PDB entry 7XIG | X-ray diffraction, 2.25 A resolution | chains A and B

== Chain A (and B) ==
Protein: Polyamine aminopropyltransferase
From: Pyrobaculum calidifontis
Notes: EC 2.5.1.16; chain B of this document is another copy of the same molecule, construct and numbering; everything in this record applies to it too
UniProtKB: A3MU81 (SPEE_PYRCJ); residues 1-289 here = UniProt positions 1-289
Chain sequence (309 residues; each row starts with the number of its first residue; numbers below 1 keep their minus sign (Met-19 is residue -19)):
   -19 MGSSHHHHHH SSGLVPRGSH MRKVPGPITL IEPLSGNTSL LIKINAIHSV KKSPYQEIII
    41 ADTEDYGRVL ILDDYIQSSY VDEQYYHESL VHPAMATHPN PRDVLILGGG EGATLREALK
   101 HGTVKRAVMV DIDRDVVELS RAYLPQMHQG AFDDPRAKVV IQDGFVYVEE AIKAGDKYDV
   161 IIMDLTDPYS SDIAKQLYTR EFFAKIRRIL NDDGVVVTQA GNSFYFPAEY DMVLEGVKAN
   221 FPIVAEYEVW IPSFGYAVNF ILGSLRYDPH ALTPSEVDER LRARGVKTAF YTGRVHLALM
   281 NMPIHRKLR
Unresolved in the structure: -19 to 3 (chain B: -19 to 1)
Differences from the reference sequence: initiating methionine (-19); expression tag (-18 to 0)
Ligand contacts:
  - 5'-deoxy-5'-methylthioadenosine (MTA): Gln36, Leu50, Leu52, Gln57, Gly88, Gly89, Gly90, Glu91, Val110, Asp111, Ile112, Asp113, Val116, Gln142, Asp143, Gly144, Asp164, Leu165, Thr166, Ile173, Ala174, Leu177
  - spermine (SPM): Glu12, Pro13, Leu14, Leu20, Tyr55, Ile56, Gln57, Ser58, Tyr66, His67, Glu91, Thr94, Asp164, Leu165, Thr166, Asp167, Tyr169, Gln199, Phe234, Tyr236
Curated features (UniProtKB/Swiss-Prot):
  - active site: Asp164 (Proton acceptor)
  - binding site (S-methyl-5'-thioadenosine): Gln36, Asp111, Asp143, Gly144
  - binding site (spermidine): His67, Glu91
From the paper describing this entry:
  - binding site for spermine: Asp167, Tyr236
  - specificity-determining residues: Tyr236 (proposed by the authors, not directly observed)

== Chain A / chain B interface ==
Residue-residue contacts - 99 pairs, chain A then chain B:
  Val4(A) with Gly16(B), hydrogen bond (backbone-backbone)
  Pro5(A) with Gly16(B); Asn17(B); Thr18(B); Ser19(B)
  Ile11(A) with Lys3(B)
  Ser15(A) with Asp45(B), hydrogen bond
  Gly16(A) with Arg2(B); Pro5(B)
  Asn17(A) with Pro5(B); Leu21(B); Ile22(B); Lys23(B), hydrogen bond (backbone-backbone); Glu44(B); Asp45(B)
  Thr18(A) with Pro5(B); Leu21(B); Asp45(B), hydrogen bond; Tyr46(B), hydrogen bond
  Ser19(A) with Lys3(B), hydrogen bond (side chain-backbone); Pro5(B); Leu20(B); Leu21(B), hydrogen bond (backbone-backbone)
  Leu20(A) with Thr18(B); Ser19(B); Leu20(B), hydrophobic
  Leu21(A) with Asn17(B); Thr18(B); Ser19(B), hydrogen bond (backbone-backbone); Leu21(B), hydrophobic
  Ile22(A) with Asn17(B)
  Lys23(A) with Asn17(B), hydrogen bond (backbone-backbone)
  Glu44(A) with Asn17(B)
  Asp45(A) with Ser15(B), hydrogen bond; Asn17(B); Thr18(B), hydrogen bond; Tyr205(B); Lys287(B), salt bridge
  Tyr46(A) with Thr18(B), hydrogen bond; Tyr205(B), hydrogen bond
  Asp54(A) with Lys3(B), salt bridge
  Tyr60(A) with Arg289(B), hydrogen bond (backbone-side chain)
  Val61(A) with Phe204(B), hydrophobic; Leu288(B), hydrogen bond (backbone-backbone); Arg289(B)
  Glu63(A) with Arg289(B), salt bridge
  Gln64(A) with Leu288(B); Arg289(B)
  Tyr65(A) with His285(B); Arg286(B), hydrogen bond (side chain-backbone); Leu288(B), hydrophobic
  Arg96(A) with Arg289(B)
  Gln126(A) with Arg289(B), hydrogen bond (backbone-side chain)
  Gln129(A) with Arg289(B)
  Asn202(A) with Trp230(B)
  Phe204(A) with Val61(B), hydrophobic; Pro232(B), hydrophobic
  Tyr205(A) with Asp45(B); Tyr46(B), hydrogen bond; Pro232(B)
  Trp230(A) with Asn202(B); Phe204(B), hydrophobic; Tyr205(B), hydrophobic; Trp230(B); Gly235(B); Tyr236(B), hydrophobic; Ala237(B), hydrophobic; His285(B), hydrogen bond (backbone-side chain)
  Pro232(A) with Phe204(B), hydrophobic; Tyr205(B)
  Tyr236(A) with Trp230(B), hydrophobic
  Ala237(A) with Trp230(B), hydrophobic
  Arg274(A) with Met280(B); Asn281(B), hydrogen bond
  Val275(A) with Pro283(B)
  Leu277(A) with Asn281(B)
  Ala278(A) with Ala278(B); Met282(B), hydrophobic
  Leu279(A) with Met282(B), hydrophobic
  Met280(A) with Arg274(B)
  Asn281(A) with Arg274(B), hydrogen bond; Leu277(B)
  Met282(A) with Ala278(B), hydrophobic; Leu279(B), hydrophobic
  Pro283(A) with Val275(B)
  His285(A) with Tyr65(B); Trp230(B), hydrogen bond (side chain-backbone)
  Arg286(A) with Tyr65(B), hydrogen bond (backbone-side chain)
  Lys287(A) with Asp45(B), salt bridge
  Leu288(A) with Val61(B), hydrogen bond (backbone-backbone); Gln64(B); Tyr65(B), hydrophobic
  Arg289(A) with Tyr60(B), hydrogen bond (side chain-backbone); Val61(B); Glu63(B), salt bridge; Gln64(B); Arg96(B); Gln126(B), hydrogen bond (side chain-backbone); Gln129(B)
Other interface residues (no listed pair), chain A (53 interface residues in all): Pro13, Asp53, Asp62, Val229, Gly235, Ala269, Phe270, Ile284
Other interface residues (no listed pair), chain B (51 interface residues in all): Val4, Asp62, Val229, Ala269, Phe270, Ile284

== In short ==
The interface between chain A and chain B involves 53 residues on one side and 51 on the other, with 26
hydrogen bonds and 5 salt bridges. Polar contacts include Asp45(A)-Lys287(B), Asp54(A)-Lys3(B) and
Glu63(A)-Arg289(B). Ligands of chain A: 5'-deoxy-5'-methylthioadenosine and spermine. The paper reports a
binding site for spermine at Asp167(A) and Tyr236(A); the specificity determinant Tyr236(A).
Both chains are Polyamine aminopropyltransferase (Pyrobaculum calidifontis). Entry 7XIG (Crystal structure of
the aminopropyltransferase, SpeE from hyperthermophilic crenarchaeon, Pyrobaculum calidifontis in complex with
5'-methylthioadenosine (MTA) ...) was determined by X-ray diffraction together with 7XIF, 7XIH and 7XII from
the same study.
